Entry 4RUP (X-ray diffraction, 2.75 A resolution); this record covers chains A and B.

[Chain A]
Name: Vitamin D3 receptor A
From: Danio rerio
Notes: fragment: ligand binding domain
UniProtKB: Q9PTN2 (VDRA_DANRE); residues 156-453 here = UniProt positions 156-453
Sequence (302 residues; numbered 152 to 453; the number before each row is that of its first residue):
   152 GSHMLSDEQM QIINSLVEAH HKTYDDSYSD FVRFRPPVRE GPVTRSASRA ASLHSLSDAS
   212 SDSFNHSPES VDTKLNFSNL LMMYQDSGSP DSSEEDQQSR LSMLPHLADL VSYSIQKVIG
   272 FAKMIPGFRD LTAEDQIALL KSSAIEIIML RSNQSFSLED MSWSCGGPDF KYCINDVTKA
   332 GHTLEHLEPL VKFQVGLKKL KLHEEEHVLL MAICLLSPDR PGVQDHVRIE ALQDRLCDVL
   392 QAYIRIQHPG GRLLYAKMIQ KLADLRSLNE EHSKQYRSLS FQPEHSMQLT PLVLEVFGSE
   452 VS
Unresolved in the structure: 152-153, 191-250, 453
Sequence notes: expression tag (152-155); engineered mutation His-337 (Leu in Q9PTN2)
Curated features (UniProtKB/Swiss-Prot):
  - region: Lys-274 to Lys-292 (Interaction with coactivator LXXLL motif)
  - motif: Pro-442 to Ser-450 (9aaTAD)
  - binding site (calcitriol): Tyr-175, Ser-265, Arg-302, Ser-306, His-333, His-423
Ligand contacts: H97 ((1R,3R,7E,17beta)-17-[(1R)-6,6,6-trifluoro-5-hydroxy-1-(4-hydroxy-4-methylpentyl)-5-(trifluoromethyl)hex-3-yn-1-yl]-9,1 0-secoestra-5,7-diene-1,3-diol): Tyr-175, Tyr-179, Phe-182, Leu-255, Leu-258, Ala-259, Leu-261, Val-262, Ser-265, Ile-296, Ile-299, Met-300, Arg-302, Ser-303, Ser-306, Trp-314, Cys-316, Tyr-323, Val-328, Ala-331, His-333, His-337, Leu-338, Leu-341, Leu-419, Glu-422, His-423, Gln-426, Tyr-427, Leu-430, Leu-440, Val-444, Phe-448
From the paper describing this entry:
  - conformationally variable residues (side-chain flip): His-337
  - contacts within the chain: His-337/Gln-426, His-333/Gln-426

[Chain B]
Name: Nuclear receptor coactivator 1
UniProtKB: Q15788 (NCOA1_HUMAN); residues 686-700 here = UniProt positions 686-700
Sequence (15 residues; each row starts with the number of its first residue):
   686 RHKILHRLLQ EGSPS
Unresolved in the structure: 696-700
Curated features (UniProtKB/Swiss-Prot):
  - motif: Leu-690 to Leu-694 (LXXLL motif 4)
  - modified residue: Ser-698 (Phosphoserine)
  - mutagenesis: Leu-693 to Leu-694 (Slightly affects interactions with steroid receptors. Abolishes interactions with steroid receptors; when associated with A-636; A-637; A-752 and A-753)

[How chain A and chain B interact]
Contacting residue pairs (23; chain A residue first):
  Ile-270(A) with Leu-690(B), hydrophobic; Leu-693(B), hydrophobic; Leu-694(B), hydrophobic
  Lys-274(A) with Leu-693(B), hydrogen bond (side chain-backbone); Leu-694(B); Gln-695(B)
  Ala-284(A) with His-691(B)
  Gln-287(A) with Leu-694(B)
  Ile-288(A) with Leu-690(B), hydrophobic; His-691(B); Leu-694(B), hydrophobic
  Leu-291(A) with Leu-694(B), hydrophobic
  Lys-292(A) with His-687(B); Leu-690(B)
  Pro-442(A) with Ile-689(B), hydrophobic
  Leu-443(A) with Ile-689(B), hydrophobic
  Glu-446(A) with His-687(B); Lys-688(B); Ile-689(B), hydrogen bond (side chain-backbone); Leu-690(B), hydrogen bond (side chain-backbone)
  Val-447(A) with Leu-690(B), hydrophobic
  Glu-451(A) with His-687(B), hydrogen bond (backbone-side chain)
  Val-452(A) with His-687(B)
Other interface residues (no listed pair), chain A (15 interface residues in all): Gln-267, Phe-279
Other interface residues (no listed pair), chain B (9 interface residues in all): Arg-686

[Summary]
15 residues of chain A face 9 of chain B across their interface; the contacts include 4 hydrogen bonds. Polar
contacts include Lys-274(A)/Leu-693(B), Glu-446(A)/Ile-689(B) and Glu-446(A)/Leu-690(B). Chain A binds
compound H97. From the paper: conformational variability at His-337(A); contacts within the chain involving
His-337(A), Gln-426(A) and His-333(A).
Chain A is Vitamin D3 receptor A (Danio rerio) and chain B is Nuclear receptor coactivator 1; the structure,
Crystal structure of zVDR L337H mutant-Gemini72 complex, was determined by X-ray diffraction (same publication
as 4RUJ and 4RUO).
